Entry 6FHX (X-ray diffraction, 2.34 A resolution); this record covers chains A and B.

[Chain A (and B)]
Protein: Lectin PHL
From: Photorhabdus asymbiotica
Notes: chain B of this document is another copy of the same molecule, construct and numbering; everything in this record applies to it too
Reference sequence: C7BLE4 (C7BLE4_PHOAA); residues 1-369 here = UniProt positions 1-369
Chain sequence (369 residues; numbered 1 to 369; the number before each row is that of its first residue):
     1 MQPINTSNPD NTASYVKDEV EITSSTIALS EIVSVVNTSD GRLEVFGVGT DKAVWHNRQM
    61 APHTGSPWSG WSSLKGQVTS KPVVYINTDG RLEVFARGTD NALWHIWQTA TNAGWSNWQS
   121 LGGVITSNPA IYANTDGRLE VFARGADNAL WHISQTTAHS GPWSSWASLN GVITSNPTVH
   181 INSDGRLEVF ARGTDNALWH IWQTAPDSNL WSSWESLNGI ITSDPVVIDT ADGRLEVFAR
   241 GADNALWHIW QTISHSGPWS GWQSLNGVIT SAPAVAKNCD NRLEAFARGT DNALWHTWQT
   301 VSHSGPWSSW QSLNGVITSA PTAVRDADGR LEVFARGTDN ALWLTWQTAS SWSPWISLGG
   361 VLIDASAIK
Unresolved in the structure: 1-23, 257-258 (chain B: 1-25)
Bound ions: Na+: Asn134, Gly185, Gln203
Small-molecule neighbours:
  - DSQ ((2S,3S,4R,5S,6S)-2-[[(2R,3S,4R,6R)-2-(hydroxymethyl)-3,6-bis(oxidanyl)oxan-4-yl]methyl]-6-methyl-oxane-3,4,5-triol), molecule 1: Gly49, Thr50, Asp51, Trp55, Trp71, Gly360, Val361, Leu362
  - DSQ, molecule 2: Lys75, Gly76, Gln77, Val78, Gly98, Thr99, Trp104, Trp118
  - DSQ, molecule 3: Asn170, Gly171, Val172, Ile173, Gly193, Thr194, Asp195, Trp199, Trp214
  - DSQ, molecule 4: Gly219, Ile220, Gly241, Ala242, Asp243, Trp247, Trp262
  - DSQ, molecule 5: Gly315, Val316, Ile317, Gly337, Thr338, Trp343, Trp355

[Chain A / chain B interface]
Disulfides between the chains: Cys279(A)-Cys279(B)
Contacting residue pairs - 60 pairs, chain A then chain B:
  Ser39(A) with Ser183(B); Gly233(B)
  Asp40(A) with Ala231(B); Asp232(B); Ser254(B)
  Gly41(A) with Ala231(B)
  Pro62(A) with Asp232(B); His303(B), hydrogen bond (backbone-side chain)
  His63(A) with Ser302(B); His303(B); Ser304(B), hydrogen bond
  Thr88(A) with Thr135(B), hydrogen bond (side chain-backbone)
  Asp89(A) with Ser183(B); Asp184(B)
  Gly90(A) with Ser183(B)
  Thr111(A) with Ser183(B); Asp184(B); His255(B)
  Thr135(A) with Thr88(B), hydrogen bond (backbone-side chain); Gly137(B); His159(B), hydrogen bond
  Asp136(A) with Asp136(B); Ala158(B)
  Gly137(A) with Thr135(B)
  Ala158(A) with Asp136(B); Asp207(B)
  His159(A) with Thr135(B), hydrogen bond; Asp207(B), salt bridge
  Ser183(A) with Ser39(B); Asp89(B); Gly90(B)
  Asp184(A) with Asp89(B)
  Asp207(A) with His159(B), salt bridge
  Ala231(A) with Asp40(B); Gly41(B), hydrogen bond (backbone-backbone); Ala327(B)
  Asp232(A) with Asp40(B); Arg42(B); Pro62(B)
  Gly233(A) with Ser39(B)
  Ser254(A) with Asp40(B); Asn112(B)
  His255(A) with Thr111(B)
  Cys279(A) with Cys279(B), disulfide; Asp280(B)
  Asp280(A) with Ala327(B); Asp328(B)
  Asn281(A) with Ala327(B), hydrogen bond (side chain-backbone)
  Ser302(A) with His63(B)
  His303(A) with Pro62(B), hydrogen bond (side chain-backbone); His63(B); Ala327(B), hydrogen bond (side chain-backbone); Asp328(B), salt bridge
  Ser304(A) with His63(B), hydrogen bond
  Ala327(A) with Asp280(B); Asn281(B), hydrogen bond (backbone-side chain); His303(B)
  Asp328(A) with Asp280(B); Ser302(B); His303(B)
Other interface residues (no listed pair), chain A (33 interface residues in all): Gly185, Pro206, Gly329
Other interface residues (no listed pair), chain B (35 interface residues in all): Gly185, Pro206, Gly329

[Summary]
Chain A and chain B form an interface of 33 and 35 residues respectively; the contacts include 1 disulfide
bond, 12 hydrogen bonds and 3 salt bridges. Among the polar pairs are His159(A)-Asp207(B), His303(A)-Asp328(B)
and Pro62(A)-His303(B). Bound to chain A: 5 copies of compound DSQ.
Chain A and chain B are both Lectin PHL (Photorhabdus asymbiotica); the structure, Photorhabdus asymbiotica
lectin (PHL) in complex with synthetic C-fucoside, was determined by X-ray diffraction.
